4PBW - chains B and E; structure by X-ray diffraction, 3.05 A resolution.

== Chain B ==
Protein: NT-3 growth factor receptor
Organism: Gallus gallus
Notes: EC 2.7.10.1
UniProtKB: Q91044 (NTRK3_CHICK), isoform Q91044-6; residue numbers follow UniProt; this construct covers 32-302
Chain sequence (283 residues; numbered 29 to 311; the number before each row is that of its first residue):
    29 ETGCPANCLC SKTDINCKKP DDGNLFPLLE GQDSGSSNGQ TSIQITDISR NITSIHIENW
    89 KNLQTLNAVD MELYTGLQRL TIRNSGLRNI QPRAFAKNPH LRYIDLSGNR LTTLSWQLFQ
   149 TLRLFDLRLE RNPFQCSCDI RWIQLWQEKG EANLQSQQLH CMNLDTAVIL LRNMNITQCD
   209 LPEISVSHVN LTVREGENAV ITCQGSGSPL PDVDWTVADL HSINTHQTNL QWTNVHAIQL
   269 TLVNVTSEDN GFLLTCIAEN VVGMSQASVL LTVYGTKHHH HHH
Not modelled in the structure: 29-30, 59-68, 303-311
Disulfides: Cys32-Cys38, Cys36-Cys45, Cys164-Cys189, Cys166-Cys207, Cys231-Cys284
Glycans and other covalent adducts: N-acetylglucosamine (NAG) linked to Asn79
Differences from the reference sequence: expression tag (29-31, 303-311); engineered mutation Gln68 (Asn in Q91044), Gln72 (Asn in Q91044), Gln163 (Asn in Q91044), Gln232 (Asn in Q91044), Gln259 (Asn in Q91044), Gln267 (Asn in Q91044), Gln294 (Asn in Q91044)
Curated features (UniProtKB/Swiss-Prot):
  - glycosylation (N-linked (GlcNAc...) asparagine): Asn79, Asn203, Asn218, Asn272
What the authors report for this chain:
  - post-translational modification sites: Asn79, Asn218, Asn272
  - mutagenesis - N68Q/N72Q: increased binding to RPTPsigma
  - mutagenesis - D240A/D242A: abolished binding to Protein-tyrosine phosphatase CRYPalpha1 isoform (chain E)
  - mutagenesis - D240A/D242A: abolished signaling in response to rat hippocampal neurons
  - mutagenesis - D240A/D242A: abolished signaling in response to presynaptic differentiation

== Chain E ==
Protein: Protein-tyrosine phosphatase CRYPalpha1 isoform
Organism: Gallus gallus
UniProtKB: Q90815 (Q90815_CHICK); numbering as in UniProt (aligned over 29-316)
Chain sequence (299 residues; numbered 26 to 324; the number before each row is that of its first residue):
    26 ETGESPPVFI KKPVDQIGVS GGVASFVCQA TGDPKPRVTW NKKGKKVNSQ RFETIEFDES
    86 AGAVLRIQPL RTPRDENIYE CVAQNPHGEV TVHAKLTVLR EDQLPPGFPN IDMGPQLKVV
   146 ERTRTATMLC AASGNPDPEI TWFKDFLPVD PSTSNGRIKQ LRSGGLQIES SEETDQGKYE
   206 CVASNSAGVR YSSPANLYVR VRRVAPRFSI LPVSHEIMPG GNVNITCVAV GSPMPYVKWM
   266 QGAEDLTPED DMPVGRNVLE LTDVKDSANY TCVAMSSLGV IEAVAQITVK SKGHHHHHH
Not modelled in the structure: 26-28, 67-71, 228-324
Disulfides: Cys53-Cys106, Cys155-Cys206
Differences from the reference sequence: expression tag (26-28, 317-324)
What the authors report for this chain:
  - specificity-determining residues: Ser74
  - mutagenesis - K67A/K68A/K70A/K71A, N73S/S74N: unchanged binding to NT-3 growth factor receptor (chain B)
  - mutagenesis - R96A/R99A, Y223S: abolished binding to NT-3 growth factor receptor (chain B)
  - mutagenesis - R227A/R228A: decreased binding to NT-3 growth factor receptor (chain B)

== How chain B and chain E interact ==
Contacting residue pairs - 48 pairs, chain B then chain E:
  Leu53(B) - Glu198(E)
  Leu53(B) - Val226(E)  hydrophobic
  Leu56(B) - Tyr223(E)  hydrophobic
  Leu56(B) - Val224(E)
  Leu56(B) - Arg225(E)
  Glu58(B) - Val144(E)
  Glu58(B) - Glu146(E)
  Glu58(B) - Arg225(E)
  Glu58(B) - Arg227(E)
  Ser70(B) - Leu142(E)
  Ser70(B) - Val144(E)
  Ile73(B) - Val144(E)  hydrophobic
  Thr74(B) - Leu142(E)
  Val97(B) - Gly202(E)
  Val97(B) - Lys203(E)
  Val97(B) - Asn221(E)
  Val97(B) - Tyr223(E)  hydrogen bond (backbone-side chain)
  Glu100(B) - Lys203(E)  salt bridge
  Glu100(B) - Asn221(E)  hydrogen bond
  Leu101(B) - Leu142(E)  hydrophobic
  Leu101(B) - Tyr223(E)
  Arg121(B) - Gln75(E)  hydrogen bond (side chain-backbone)
  Arg121(B) - Glu78(E)  salt bridge
  Gln145(B) - Gln75(E)
  Gln148(B) - Gln75(E)  hydrogen bond
  Pro239(B) - Val72(E)
  Asp240(B) - Asn73(E)
  Asp240(B) - Ser74(E)  hydrogen bond
  Asp240(B) - Arg99(E)  salt bridge
  Val241(B) - Arg99(E)  hydrogen bond (backbone-side chain)
  Asp242(B) - Arg96(E)  salt bridge
  Asp242(B) - Arg99(E)  salt bridge
  Ile251(B) - Arg125(E)
  Ile251(B) - Asp127(E)
  Thr253(B) - Thr97(E)
  Thr253(B) - Pro98(E)
  Thr253(B) - Arg125(E)
  His254(B) - Arg96(E)
  His254(B) - Thr97(E)  hydrogen bond (backbone-backbone)
  His254(B) - Pro98(E)
  His254(B) - Arg99(E)  hydrogen bond (backbone-backbone)
  Gln255(B) - Pro98(E)
  Gln255(B) - Arg99(E)
  Thr256(B) - Arg99(E)
  Gln259(B) - Val72(E)
  His264(B) - Arg99(E)
  Ile266(B) - Arg99(E)
  Glu287(B) - Gln75(E)  hydrogen bond
Other interface residues (no listed pair), chain B (30 interface residues in all): Asp98, Pro120, Leu238, Trp243, Asn252
Other interface residues (no listed pair), chain E (28 interface residues in all): Arg76, Lys143, Asp170, Phe171, Gln201
From the paper, about this interface:
  - hot spots on chain E (mutagenesis) - N73S/S74N: decreased binding to TrkC
  - hot spots on chain E (mutagenesis) - R96A/R99A: abolished binding to TrkC

== In short ==
30 residues of chain B and 28 residues of chain E are in contact, with 9 hydrogen bonds and 5 salt bridges.
Polar pairs include Glu100(B)-Lys203(E), Arg121(B)-Glu78(E) and Asp240(B)-Arg99(E). From the paper: R96A/R99A
and Y223S of chain E abolish binding to NT-3 growth factor receptor (chain B); the specificity determinant
Ser74(E); 7 substitutions were tested in all.
Here chain B is NT-3 growth factor receptor and chain E is Protein-tyrosine phosphatase CRYPalpha1 isoform,
both from Gallus gallus. Entry 4PBW (Crystal structure of chicken receptor protein tyrosine phosphatase sigma
in complex with TrkC) was determined by X-ray diffraction together with 4PBV and 4PBX from the same study.
